5O5J - chains A and D of the 24 polymer chains in the assembly; structure by electron microscopy, 3.45 A resolution.

[Chain A]
Molecule: 16S rRNA
Source organism: Mycobacterium smegmatis str. MC2 155
Sequence (1528 nucleotides; each row starts with the number of its first residue):
     1 UUUUUGUUUG GAGAGUUUGA UCCUGGCUCA GGACGAACGC UGGCGGCGUG CUUAACACAU
    61 GCAAGUCGAA CGGAAAGGCC CUUUCGGGGG UACUCGAGUG GCGAACGGGU GAGUAACACG
   121 UGGGUGAUCU GCCCUGCACU UUGGGAUAAG CCUGGGAAAC UGGGUCUAAU ACCGAAUACA
   181 CCCUGCUGGU CGCAUGGCCU GGUAGGGGAA AGCUUUUGCG GUGUGGGAUG GGCCCGCGGC
   241 CUAUCAGCUU GUUGGUGGGG UGAUGGCCUA CCAAGGCGAC GACGGGUAGC CGGCCUGAGA
   301 GGGUGACCGG CCACACUGGG ACUGAGAUAC GGCCCAGACU CCUACGGGAG GCAGCAGUGG
   361 GGAAUAUUGC ACAAUGGGCG CAAGCCUGAU GCAGCGACGC CGCGUGAGGG AUGACGGCCU
   421 UCGGGUUGUA AACCUCUUUC AGCACAGACG AAGCGCAAGU GACGGUAUGU GCAGAAGAAG
   481 GACCGGCCAA CUACGUGCCA GCAGCCGCGG UAAUACGUAG GGUCCGAGCG UUGUCCGGAA
   541 UUACUGGGCG UAAAGAGCUC GUAGGUGGUU UGUCGCGUUG UUCGUGAAAA CUCACAGCUU
   601 AACUGUGGGC GUGCGGGCGA UACGGGCAGA CUAGAGUACU GCAGGGGAGA CUGGAAUUCC
   661 UGGUGUAGCG GUGGAAUGCG CAGAUAUCAG GAGGAACACC GGUGGCGAAG GCGGGUCUCU
   721 GGGCAGUAAC UGACGCUGAG GAGCGAAAGC GUGGGGAGCG AACAGGAUUA GAUACCCUGG
   781 UAGUCCACGC CGUAAACGGU GGGUACUAGG UGUGGGUUUC CUUCCUUGGG AUCCGUGCCG
   841 UAGCUAACGC AUUAAGUACC CCGCCUGGGG AGUACGGCCG CAAGGCUAAA ACUCAAAGGA
   901 AUUGACGGGG GCCCGCACAA GCGGCGGAGC AUGUGGAUUA AUUCGAUGCA ACGCGAAGAA
   961 CCUUACCUGG GUUUGACAUG CACAGGACGC CGGCAGAGAU GUCGGUUCCC UUGUGGCCUG
  1021 UGUGCAGGUG GUGCAUGGCU GUCGUCAGCU CGUGUCGUGA GAUGUUGGGU UAAGUCCCGC
  1081 AACGAGCGCA ACCCUUGUCU CAUGUUGCCA GCACGUUAUG GUGGGGACUC GUGAGAGACU
  1141 GCCGGGGUCA ACUCGGAGGA AGGUGGGGAU GACGUCAAGU CAUCAUGCCC CUUAUGUCCA
  1201 GGGCUUCACA CAUGCUACAA UGGCCGGUAC AAAGGGCUGC GAUGCCGUGA GGUGGAGCGA
  1261 AUCCUUUCAA AGCCGGUCUC AGUUCGGAUC GGGGUCUGCA ACUCGACCCC GUGAAGUCGG
  1321 AGUCGCUAGU AAUCGCAGAU CAGCAACGCU GCGGUGAAUA CGUUCCCGGG CCUUGUACAC
  1381 ACCGCCCGUC ACGUCAUGAA AGUCGGUAAC ACCCGAAGCC GGUGGCCUAA CCCUUGUGGA
  1441 GGGAGCCGUC GAAGGUGGGA UCGGCGAUUG GGACGAAGUC GUAACAAGGU AGCCGUACCG
  1501 GAAGGUGCGG CUGGAUCACC UCCUUUCU
Unresolved in the structure: 1-6, 1518-1528
Ion coordination: Mg2+ site 1 near U17 (its only coordinating residue here); Mg2+ site 2 near G25 (its only coordinating residue here); Mg2+ site 3 near A37 (its only coordinating residue here); Mg2+ site 4 near G42 (its only coordinating residue here); Mg2+ site 5: U52, G111; Mg2+ site 6 near U52 (its only coordinating residue here); Mg2+ site 7 near A57 (its only coordinating residue here); Mg2+ site 8: A63, C386, U387; Mg2+ site 9: U66, G101; Mg2+ site 10 near G96 (its only coordinating residue here); Mg2+ site 11 near G103 (its only coordinating residue here); Mg2+ site 12 near A105 (its only coordinating residue here); 116 more Mg2+ sites not listed

[Chain D]
Protein: 30S ribosomal protein S4
Source organism: Mycobacterium smegmatis str. MC2 155
UniProtKB: A0QSL7 (RS4_MYCS2); numbering as in UniProt (aligned over 1-201)
Sequence (201 residues; row label = number of the first residue in the row):
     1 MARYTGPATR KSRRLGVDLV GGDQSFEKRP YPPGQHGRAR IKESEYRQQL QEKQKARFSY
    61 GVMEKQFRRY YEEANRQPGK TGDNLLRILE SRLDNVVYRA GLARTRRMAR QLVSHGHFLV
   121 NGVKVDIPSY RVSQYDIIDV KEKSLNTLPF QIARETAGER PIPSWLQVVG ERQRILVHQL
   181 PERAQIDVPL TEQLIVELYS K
Unresolved in the structure: 1

[Interface between chain A and chain D]
Pairs across the interface (107; chain A residue first):
  A12(A) - Gln49(D)  base contact
  A12(A) - Glu197(D)  hydrogen bond to the base
  A12(A) - Ser200(D)  hydrogen bond to the base
  A12(A) - Lys201(D)  base contact
  G32(A) - Arg68(D)  salt bridge to the phosphate
  C401(A) - Arg69(D)  hydrogen bond to the phosphate
  G402(A) - Gln66(D)  phosphate contact
  G402(A) - Ile127(D)  sugar contact
  G402(A) - Ser129(D)  phosphate contact
  C403(A) - Gln66(D)  phosphate contact
  C403(A) - Arg92(D)  salt bridge to the phosphate
  C403(A) - Ser114(D)  phosphate contact
  C403(A) - Pro128(D)  phosphate contact
  C403(A) - Ser129(D)  hydrogen bond to the phosphate
  G404(A) - Ala2(D)  base contact
  G404(A) - Arg110(D)  salt bridge to the phosphate
  G404(A) - Ser114(D)  hydrogen bond to the phosphate
  U405(A) - Ala2(D)  base contact
  U405(A) - Arg3(D)  salt bridge to the phosphate
  G406(A) - Arg3(D)  hydrogen bond to the phosphate
  G406(A) - Thr5(D)  phosphate contact
  G406(A) - Gln111(D)  hydrogen bond to the base
  A407(A) - Arg3(D)  salt bridge to the phosphate
  A407(A) - Arg107(D)  salt bridge to the phosphate
  A407(A) - Met108(D)  sugar contact
  A407(A) - Gln111(D)  sugar contact
  G408(A) - Arg104(D)  hydrogen bond to the phosphate
  G408(A) - Thr105(D)  phosphate contact
  G408(A) - Arg107(D)  phosphate contact
  G408(A) - Met108(D)  phosphate contact
  G409(A) - Arg104(D)  salt bridge to the phosphate
  A411(A) - Lys28(D)  sugar contact
  U412(A) - Lys28(D)  sugar contact
  G413(A) - Ser25(D)  base contact
  G413(A) - Lys28(D)  hydrogen bond to the base
  G413(A) - Arg29(D)  base contact
  U426(A) - Arg29(D)  sugar contact
  U426(A) - Tyr31(D)  hydrogen bond to the phosphate
  U426(A) - Gly34(D)  phosphate contact
  U426(A) - Gln35(D)  hydrogen bond to the sugar
  U426(A) - Arg38(D)  salt bridge to the phosphate
  U427(A) - Arg13(D)  salt bridge to the phosphate
  U427(A) - Arg29(D)  salt bridge to the phosphate
  U427(A) - Pro33(D)  phosphate contact
  U427(A) - Gly34(D)  hydrogen bond to the phosphate
  G428(A) - Pro7(D)  phosphate contact
  G428(A) - Arg10(D)  salt bridge to the phosphate
  G428(A) - Arg29(D)  hydrogen bond to the sugar
  U429(A) - Thr9(D)  hydrogen bond to the phosphate
  U429(A) - Arg13(D)  salt bridge to the phosphate
  U429(A) - Ser25(D)  phosphate contact
  A430(A) - Pro7(D)  phosphate contact
  A430(A) - Ala8(D)  hydrogen bond to the phosphate
  A430(A) - Thr9(D)  hydrogen bond to the phosphate
  C436(A) - Leu148(D)  sugar contact
  C436(A) - Pro149(D)  sugar contact
  U437(A) - His115(D)  sugar contact
  U437(A) - His117(D)  sugar contact
  U437(A) - Thr147(D)  sugar contact
  U437(A) - Pro149(D)  sugar contact
  U438(A) - His115(D)  phosphate contact
  U438(A) - His117(D)  salt bridge to the phosphate
  U439(A) - Ser114(D)  hydrogen bond to the sugar
  U439(A) - His115(D)  hydrogen bond to the base
  U439(A) - Asp126(D)  hydrogen bond to the sugar
  G471(A) - Lys143(D)  phosphate contact
  A479(A) - Ala2(D)  base contact
  C487(A) - Lys42(D)  salt bridge to the phosphate
  C488(A) - Tyr46(D)  sugar contact
  C488(A) - Lys201(D)  salt bridge to the phosphate
  A489(A) - Ser44(D)  phosphate contact
  A489(A) - Leu50(D)  sugar contact
  A490(A) - Ile41(D)  phosphate contact
  A490(A) - Arg47(D)  salt bridge to the phosphate
  C491(A) - His36(D)  hydrogen bond to the base
  U492(A) - Gln35(D)  sugar contact
  U492(A) - His36(D)  hydrogen bond to the sugar
  G521(A) - Gly34(D)  sugar contact
  G521(A) - Gln35(D)  sugar contact
  G522(A) - Arg10(D)  salt bridge to the phosphate
  G522(A) - Arg14(D)  hydrogen bond to the sugar
  G522(A) - Pro33(D)  sugar contact
  G522(A) - Gly34(D)  sugar contact
  U523(A) - Arg10(D)  salt bridge to the phosphate
  U523(A) - Arg14(D)  salt bridge to the phosphate
  U523(A) - Pro33(D)  phosphate contact
  C524(A) - Gln54(D)  hydrogen bond to the phosphate
  C525(A) - Lys53(D)  salt bridge to the phosphate
  C525(A) - Gln54(D)  hydrogen bond to the phosphate
  C525(A) - Arg57(D)  salt bridge to the phosphate
  C525(A) - Glu64(D)  phosphate contact
  G526(A) - Tyr4(D)  base contact
  G526(A) - Arg57(D)  salt bridge to the phosphate
  G526(A) - Met63(D)  phosphate contact
  G526(A) - Glu64(D)  hydrogen bond to the phosphate
  G526(A) - Lys65(D)  hydrogen bond to the phosphate
  A527(A) - Ala2(D)  hydrogen bond to the phosphate
  U592(A) - Arg76(D)  salt bridge to the phosphate
  C593(A) - Arg76(D)  salt bridge to the phosphate
  U599(A) - Lys124(D)  sugar contact
  U599(A) - Val125(D)  base contact
  U599(A) - Asp126(D)  hydrogen bond to the base
  U599(A) - Ile127(D)  base contact
  U600(A) - Ile127(D)  base contact
  U600(A) - Tyr130(D)  sugar contact
  A601(A) - Arg69(D)  sugar contact
  A602(A) - Arg69(D)  salt bridge to the phosphate
Other interface residues (no listed pair), chain A (51 interface residues in all): G10, C418, C419, G425, G469, A475, G520
Other interface residues (no listed pair), chain D (61 interface residues in all): Asn75

[Summary]
51 residues of chain A face 61 of chain D across their interface, with 28 hydrogen bonds and 25 salt bridges.
Polar contacts include A12(A)-Glu197(D), A12(A)-Ser200(D) and G406(A)-Gln111(D). The Mg2+ site 5 is built by
U52(A) and G111(A).
Chain A is 16S rRNA and chain D is 30S ribosomal protein S4, both from Mycobacterium smegmatis str. MC2 155;
the structure, Structure of the 30S small ribosomal subunit from Mycobacterium smegmatis, was determined by
electron microscopy (same publication as 5O60 and 5O61).
